7W5E - chains A and C of the 4 polymer chains in the assembly; structure by X-ray diffraction, 1.65 A resolution.

# Chain A (and C)
Protein: ChaP
Organism: Streptomyces chartreusis
Notes: chain C of this document is another copy of the same molecule, construct and numbering; everything in this record applies to it too
Reference sequence: Q4R0L3 (Q4R0L3_STRCX); numbering as in UniProt (aligned over 1-130)
Sequence (133 residues; each row starts with the number of its first residue; numbers below 1 keep their minus sign (Gly-2 is residue -2)):
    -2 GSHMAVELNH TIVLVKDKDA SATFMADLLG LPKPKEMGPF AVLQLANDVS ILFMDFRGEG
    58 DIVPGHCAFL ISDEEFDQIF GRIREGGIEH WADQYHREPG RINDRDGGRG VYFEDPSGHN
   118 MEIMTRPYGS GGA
Not modelled in the structure: -2, 94, 98, 102-103, 128-130 (chain C: -2 to -1, 53-57, 113-114, 124-130)
Sequence notes: expression tag (-2 to 0); engineered mutation Leu49 (Asp in Q4R0L3)
Bound ions: Fe ion site 1: His0 (shared with 3 residues of chain D); Fe ion site 2: Glu4, Asp45 (shared with His0(C) of chain C); Fe ion site 3: His7 (shared with 2 residues of chain D); Fe ion site 4: His63, Glu119 (shared with 1 residue of chain D); Fe ion site 5: Cys64, His116

# Interface between chain A and chain C
Contacting residue pairs (18; chain A residue first):
  Met1(A) - His0(C)
  Glu4(A) - His0(C)  salt bridge
  Glu4(A) - Met1(C)
  Glu4(A) - Ala2(C)
  Asp45(A) - His0(C)  salt bridge
  Leu67(A) - Asp45(C)
  Ser69(A) - Gln41(C)
  Ser69(A) - Leu42(C)
  Asp70(A) - Gln41(C)  hydrogen bond (backbone-side chain)
  Glu71(A) - Gly27(C)
  Glu71(A) - Leu28(C)
  Glu71(A) - Pro29(C)
  Arg123(A) - Asp45(C)  salt bridge
  Pro124(A) - Gln41(C)
  Tyr125(A) - His7(C)
  Tyr125(A) - Phe37(C)
  Tyr125(A) - Val39(C)  hydrophobic
  Tyr125(A) - Leu49(C)
Interface residues without a listed pair, chain A (12 interface residues in all): Asn44, Gly126
Interface residues without a listed pair, chain C (17 interface residues in all): Glu4, Met34, Ala43, Ser47

# Summary
12 residues of chain A face 17 of chain C across their interface; the contacts include 1 hydrogen bond and 3
salt bridges. Among the polar pairs are Glu4(A)-His0(C), Asp45(A)-His0(C) and Arg123(A)-Asp45(C). Glu4(A) and
Asp45(A) form the Fe ion site 2.
Both chains are ChaP (Streptomyces chartreusis). Entry 7W5E (Oxidase ChaP D49L mutant) was determined by X-ray
diffraction (same publication as 7WCC and 7WB2).
